PDB entry 6VBW | electron microscopy, 3.20 A resolution | chains K and G of the 13 polymer chains in the assembly

[Chain K]
Molecule: 61-nt RNA strand
Sequence (61 nucleotides; numbered 1 to 61; the number before each row is that of its first residue):
     1 CUGAUAACUUACAGGACGCUUUGGCUUCAUUGCUUUUCAGGUGAACUGCC
    51 GAGUAGGUAGA

[Chain G]
Protein: Cas7
Source organism: Vibrio cholerae
Chain sequence (352 residues; numbered 1 to 352; the number before each row is that of its first residue):
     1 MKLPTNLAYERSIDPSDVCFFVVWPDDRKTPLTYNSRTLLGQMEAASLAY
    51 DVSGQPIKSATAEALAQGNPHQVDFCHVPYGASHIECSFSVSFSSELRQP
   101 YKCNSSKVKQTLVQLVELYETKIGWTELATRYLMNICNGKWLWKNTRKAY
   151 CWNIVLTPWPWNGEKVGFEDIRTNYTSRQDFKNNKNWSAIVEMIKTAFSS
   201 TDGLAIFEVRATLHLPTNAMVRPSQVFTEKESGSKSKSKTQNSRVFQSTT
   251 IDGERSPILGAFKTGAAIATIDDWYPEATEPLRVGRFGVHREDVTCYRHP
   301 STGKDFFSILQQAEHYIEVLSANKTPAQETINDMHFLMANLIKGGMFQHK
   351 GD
Unresolved in the structure: 40-70, 231-242, 351-352

[Interface between chain K and chain G]
Pairs across the interface (38; chain K residue first):
  U34(K) / Tyr-101(G)  phosphate contact
  U35(K) / Ala-8(G)  base contact
  U35(K) / Tyr-9(G)  phosphate contact
  U35(K) / Glu-10(G)  sugar contact
  U35(K) / Tyr-101(G)  sugar contact
  U35(K) / Gly-345(G)  sugar contact
  U35(K) / Met-346(G)  base contact
  U36(K) / Tyr-9(G)  sugar contact
  U36(K) / Glu-10(G)  phosphate contact
  U36(K) / Arg-11(G)  salt bridge to the phosphate
  U36(K) / Lys-343(G)  phosphate contact
  U36(K) / Gly-345(G)  hydrogen bond to the sugar
  U36(K) / Met-346(G)  base contact
  U37(K) / Arg-11(G)  salt bridge to the phosphate
  U37(K) / Phe-262(G)  phosphate contact
  C38(K) / Trp-143(G)  base contact
  C38(K) / Phe-262(G)  phosphate contact
  C38(K) / Lys-263(G)  base contact
  C38(K) / Ala-266(G)  phosphate contact
  C38(K) / Arg-283(G)  salt bridge to the phosphate
  C38(K) / Arg-291(G)  base contact
  A39(K) / Gln-225(G)  hydrogen bond to the sugar
  A39(K) / Val-226(G)  base contact
  A39(K) / Phe-227(G)  base contact
  A39(K) / Thr-228(G)  hydrogen bond to the base
  A39(K) / Lys-230(G)  base contact
  A39(K) / Gln-247(G)  hydrogen bond to the phosphate
  G40(K) / Ser-224(G)  phosphate contact
  G40(K) / Gln-225(G)  hydrogen bond to the phosphate
  G40(K) / Lys-230(G)  hydrogen bond to the base
  G40(K) / Lys-263(G)  salt bridge to the phosphate
  G41(K) / Gln-225(G)  phosphate contact
  U42(K) / Asp-74(G)  base contact
  U42(K) / Met-220(G)  sugar contact
  U42(K) / Arg-222(G)  base contact
  U42(K) / Arg-244(G)  hydrogen bond to the sugar
  U42(K) / Phe-246(G)  base contact
  G43(K) / Arg-222(G)  salt bridge to the phosphate
Also at the interface, not in a pair above, chain K (11 interface residues in all): A44
Also at the interface, not in a pair above, chain G (28 interface residues in all): Phe-75, Gly-344

[In short]
The interface between chain K and chain G involves 11 residues on one side and 28 on the other, with 7
hydrogen bonds and 5 salt bridges. Polar contacts include A39(K)/Thr-228(G), G40(K)/Lys-230(G) and
U36(K)/Gly-345(G).
Chain K is a 61-nt RNA strand and chain G is Cas7 (Vibrio cholerae); the structure, Cryo-EM structure of
Cascade-TniQ-dsDNA ternary complex, was determined by electron microscopy (same publication as 6V9Q).
